4R5V - chain A; structure by X-ray diffraction, 2.10 A resolution.

Chain A:
Name: M1 family aminopeptidase
Source organism: Plasmodium falciparum FcB1/Columbia
Notes: EC 3.4.11.-
UniProtKB: O96935 (AMP1_PLAFQ); residue numbers follow UniProt; this construct covers 196-1084
Chain sequence (895 residues; row label = number of the first residue in the row):
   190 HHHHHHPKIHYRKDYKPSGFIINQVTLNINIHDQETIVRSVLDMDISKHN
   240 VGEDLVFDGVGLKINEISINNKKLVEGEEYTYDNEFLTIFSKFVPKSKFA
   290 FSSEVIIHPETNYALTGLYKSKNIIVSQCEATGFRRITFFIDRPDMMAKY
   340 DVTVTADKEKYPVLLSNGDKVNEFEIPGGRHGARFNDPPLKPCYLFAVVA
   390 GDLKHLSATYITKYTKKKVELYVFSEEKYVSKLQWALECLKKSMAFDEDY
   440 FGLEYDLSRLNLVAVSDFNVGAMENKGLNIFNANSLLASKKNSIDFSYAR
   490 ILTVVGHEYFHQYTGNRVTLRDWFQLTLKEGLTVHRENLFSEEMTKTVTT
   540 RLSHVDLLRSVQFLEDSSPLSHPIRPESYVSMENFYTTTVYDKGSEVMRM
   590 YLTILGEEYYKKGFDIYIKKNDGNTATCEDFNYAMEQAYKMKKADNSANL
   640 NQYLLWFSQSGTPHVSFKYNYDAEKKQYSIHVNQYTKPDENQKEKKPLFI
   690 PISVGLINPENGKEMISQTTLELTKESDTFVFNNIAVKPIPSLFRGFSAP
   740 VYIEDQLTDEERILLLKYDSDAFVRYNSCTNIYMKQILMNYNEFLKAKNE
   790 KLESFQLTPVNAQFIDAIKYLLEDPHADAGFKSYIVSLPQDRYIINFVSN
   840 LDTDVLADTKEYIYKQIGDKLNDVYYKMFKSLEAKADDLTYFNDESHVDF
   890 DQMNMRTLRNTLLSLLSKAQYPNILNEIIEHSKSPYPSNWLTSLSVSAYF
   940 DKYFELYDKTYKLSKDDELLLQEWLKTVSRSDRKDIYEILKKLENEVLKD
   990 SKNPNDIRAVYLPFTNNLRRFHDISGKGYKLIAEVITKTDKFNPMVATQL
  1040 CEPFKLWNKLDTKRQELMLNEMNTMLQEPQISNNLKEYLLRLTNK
Unresolved in the structure: 190-195
Sequence notes: expression tag (190-195); engineered mutation Gln-213 (Asn in O96935), Gln-223 (Asn in O96935), Pro-378 (His in O96935), Gln-501 (Asn in O96935), Gln-745 (Asn in O96935), Gln-795 (Asn in O96935), Gln-1069 (Asn in O96935)
Bound ions: Zn2+: His-496, His-500, Glu-519 (together with R5V)
Residues lining bound ligands: R5V (N-{(1R)-2-(hydroxyamino)-2-oxo-1-[4-(1H-pyrazol-1-yl)phenyl]ethyl}-2,2-dimethylpropanamide): Glu-319, Val-459, Gly-460, Ala-461, Met-462, Glu-463, Arg-489, Val-493, His-496, Glu-497, His-500, Glu-519, Glu-572, Tyr-575, Tyr-580, Met-1034
Curated features (UniProtKB/Swiss-Prot):
  - active site: Glu-497 (Proton acceptor)
  - binding site (a peptide): Glu-319, Gly-460, Ala-461, Glu-463
  - binding site (Zn(2+)): His-496, His-500, Glu-519
  - site: Val-459 (Important for substrate specificity), Tyr-580 (Transition state stabilizer)
  - mutagenesis: Val-459 (V459P: Severely affects substrate specificity. No effect on Zn(2+) binding)
What the authors report for this chain:
  - binding site for R5V: Val-493

Overview:
Chain A binds compound R5V. The Zn2+ site is built by His-496, His-500 and Glu-519. From UniProt: active-site
residue Glu-497, 4 peptide-binding residues, 3 Zn2+-binding residues and one mutagenesis site. The paper
reports a binding site for R5V at Val-493.
Chain A is M1 family aminopeptidase (Plasmodium falciparum FcB1/Columbia); the structure, Structure of the m1
alanylaminopeptidase from malaria complexed with a hydroxamic acid-based inhibitor, was determined by X-ray
diffraction, deposited together with 4R5T, 4R5X, 4R6T, 4R76 and 4R7M.
